Entry 7F55 (electron microscopy, 3.10 A resolution); this record covers chains A and N of the 6 polymer chains in the assembly.

== Chain A ==
Name: Isoform Gnas-2 of Guanine nucleotide-binding protein G(s) subunit alpha isoforms short
Organism: Homo sapiens
UniProt: P63092-2 (GNAS2-2_HUMAN); the author numbering skips numbers that UniProt does not, so the offset changes along the chain: 1-60 = UniProt 1-60; 75-394 = UniProt 61-380
Amino-acid sequence (380 residues; numbered 1 to 394; 14 numbers in that range are skipped by the numbering (no residue carries them; nothing is unmodelled there); the number before each row is that of its first residue):
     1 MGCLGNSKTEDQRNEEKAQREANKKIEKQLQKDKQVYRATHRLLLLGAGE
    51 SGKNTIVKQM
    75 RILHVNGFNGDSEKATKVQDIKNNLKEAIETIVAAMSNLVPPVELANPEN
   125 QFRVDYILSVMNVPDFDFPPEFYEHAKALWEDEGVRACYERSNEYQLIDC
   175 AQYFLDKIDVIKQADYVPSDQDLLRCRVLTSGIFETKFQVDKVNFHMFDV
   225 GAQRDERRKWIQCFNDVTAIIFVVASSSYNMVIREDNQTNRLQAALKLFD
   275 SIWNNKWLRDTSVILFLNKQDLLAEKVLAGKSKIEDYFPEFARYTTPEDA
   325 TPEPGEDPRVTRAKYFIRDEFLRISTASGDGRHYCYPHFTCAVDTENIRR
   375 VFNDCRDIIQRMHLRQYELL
Disordered / not traced: 1-10, 75-204, 252-261, 304-306
Sequence notes: engineered mutation Asn54 (Ser in P63092-2), Ala226 (Gly212 in P63092-2), Ala268 (Glu254 in P63092-2), Lys271 (Asn257 in P63092-2), Asp274 (Lys260 in P63092-2), Lys280 (Arg266 in P63092-2), Asp284 (Thr270 in P63092-2), Thr285 (Ile271 in P63092-2)

== Chain N ==
Name: Nanobody35
Organism: synthetic construct
Notes: antibody fragment or engineered binder
Amino-acid sequence (126 residues; each row starts with the number of its first residue):
     1 QVQLQESGGGLVQPGGSLRLSCAASGFTFSNYKMNWVRQAPGKGLEWVSD
    51 ISQSGASISYTGSVKGRFTISRDNAKNTLYLQMNSLKPEDTAVYYCARCP
   101 APFTRDCFDVTSTTYAYRGQGTQVTV
Cystine bridges: Cys22-Cys96, Cys99-Cys107

== Interface between chain A and chain N ==
Residue-residue contacts (28):
  Arg228(A) with Thr113(N), hydrogen bond
  Asp229(A) with Thr111(N); Ser112(N)
  Glu230(A) with Thr111(N); Thr114(N); Tyr115(N)
  Arg232(A) with Pro100(N); Phe108(N); Tyr115(N)
  Gln262(A) with Lys43(N)
  Thr263(A) with Lys43(N); Gly44(N); Glu46(N)
  Asn264(A) with Glu46(N), hydrogen bond (backbone-side chain)
  Gln267(A) with Trp47(N)
  Lys271(A) with Trp47(N)
  Leu272(A) with Phe108(N), hydrophobic
  Ser275(A) with Asp106(N); Cys107(N), hydrogen bond (side chain-backbone); Phe108(N)
  Asn278(A) with Arg105(N), hydrogen bond
  Asn279(A) with Asp106(N), hydrogen bond
  Lys280(A) with Phe103(N), hydrogen bond (side chain-backbone)
  Asp310(A) with Ser63(N)
  Tyr311(A) with Gly62(N), hydrogen bond (backbone-backbone); Ser63(N)
  Pro313(A) with Gly62(N)
  Glu314(A) with Lys65(N), salt bridge
Also at the interface, not in a pair above, chain A (21 interface residues in all): Arg231, Asp274, Ser352
Also at the interface, not in a pair above, chain N (22 interface residues in all): Ser59, Thr61, Thr104, Tyr117

== In short ==
21 residues of chain A and 22 residues of chain N are in contact, with 7 hydrogen bonds and 1 salt bridge.
Among the polar pairs are Glu314(A)-Lys65(N), Arg228(A)-Thr113(N) and Asn264(A)-Glu46(N).
Chain A is Isoform Gnas-2 of Guanine nucleotide-binding protein G(s) subunit alpha isoforms short (Homo
sapiens) and chain N is Nanobody35 (synthetic construct); the structure, Cryo-EM structure of
bremelanotide-MC4R-Gs_Nb35 complex, was determined by electron microscopy, deposited together with 7F53, 7F54
and 7F58.
